6F6W - chains C and E of the 5 polymer chains in the assembly; structure by electron microscopy, 3.81 A resolution.

# Chain C
Molecule: DNA-directed RNA polymerase subunit beta
Organism: Mycolicibacterium smegmatis MC2 155
Notes: EC 2.7.7.6
UniProtKB: P60281 (RPOB_MYCS2); residues 2-1169 here = UniProt positions 2-1169
Chain sequence (1178 residues; numbered 1 to 1178; the number before each row is that of its first residue):
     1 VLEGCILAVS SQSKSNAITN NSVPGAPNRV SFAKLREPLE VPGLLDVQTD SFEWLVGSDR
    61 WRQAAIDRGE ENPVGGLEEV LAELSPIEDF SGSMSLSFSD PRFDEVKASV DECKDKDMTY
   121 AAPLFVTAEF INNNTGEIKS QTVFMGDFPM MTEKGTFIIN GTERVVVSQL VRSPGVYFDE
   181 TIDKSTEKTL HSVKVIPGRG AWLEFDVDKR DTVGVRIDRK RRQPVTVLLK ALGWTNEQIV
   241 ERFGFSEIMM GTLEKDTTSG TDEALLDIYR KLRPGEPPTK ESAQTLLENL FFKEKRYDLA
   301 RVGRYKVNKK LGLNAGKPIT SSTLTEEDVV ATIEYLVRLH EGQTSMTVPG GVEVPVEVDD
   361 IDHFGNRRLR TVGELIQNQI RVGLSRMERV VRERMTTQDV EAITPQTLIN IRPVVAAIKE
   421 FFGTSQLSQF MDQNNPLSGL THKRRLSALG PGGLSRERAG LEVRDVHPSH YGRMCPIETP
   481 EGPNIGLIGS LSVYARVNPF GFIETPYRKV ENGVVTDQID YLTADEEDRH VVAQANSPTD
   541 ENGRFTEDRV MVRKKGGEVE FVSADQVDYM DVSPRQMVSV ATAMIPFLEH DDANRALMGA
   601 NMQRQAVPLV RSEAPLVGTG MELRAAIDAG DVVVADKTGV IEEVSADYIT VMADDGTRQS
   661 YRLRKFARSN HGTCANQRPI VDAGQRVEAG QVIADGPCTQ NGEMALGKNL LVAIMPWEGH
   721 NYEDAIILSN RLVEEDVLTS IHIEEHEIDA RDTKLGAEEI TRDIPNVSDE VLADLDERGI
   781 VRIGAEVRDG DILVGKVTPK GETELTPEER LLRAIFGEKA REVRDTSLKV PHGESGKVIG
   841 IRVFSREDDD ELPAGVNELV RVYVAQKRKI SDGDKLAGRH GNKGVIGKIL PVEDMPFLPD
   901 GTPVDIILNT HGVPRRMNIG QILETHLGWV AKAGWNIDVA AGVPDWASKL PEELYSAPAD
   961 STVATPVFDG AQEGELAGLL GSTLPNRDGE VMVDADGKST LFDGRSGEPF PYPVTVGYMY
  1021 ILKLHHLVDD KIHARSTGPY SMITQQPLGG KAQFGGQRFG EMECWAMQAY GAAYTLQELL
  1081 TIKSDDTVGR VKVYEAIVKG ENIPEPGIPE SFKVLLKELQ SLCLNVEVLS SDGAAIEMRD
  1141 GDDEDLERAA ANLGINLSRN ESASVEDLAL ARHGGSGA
Disordered / not traced: 1-20, 209-212, 800-822, 1138-1178
Sequence notes: expression tag (1, 1170-1178)
Swiss-Prot annotation at these positions:
  - mutagenesis: Q429 (Q429K/L: Rifampicin (Rif) resistant), D432 (D432V: Rifampicin (Rif) resistant; D432Y: Rifampicin (Rif) resistant; RbpA no longer rescues transcription in the presence of Rif. Decreased affinity for Rif, no change in affinity for RbpA), H442 (H442D/L/P/R/Y: Rifampicin (Rif) resistant), R445 (R445L/P: Rifampicin (Rif) resistant), S447 (S447L/P/W: Rifampicin (Rif) resistant; RbpA no longer rescues transcription in the presence of Rif, decreased affinity for Rif, no change in affinity for RbpA; tested in the Leu mutation), L449 (L449P: Rifampicin (Rif) resistant)

# Chain E
Molecule: DNA-directed RNA polymerase subunit omega
Organism: Mycolicibacterium smegmatis MC2 155
Notes: EC 2.7.7.6
UniProtKB: A0QWT1 (RPOZ_MYCS2); residue numbers follow UniProt; this construct covers 2-107
Chain sequence (107 residues; row label = number of the first residue in the row):
     1 VSTPHADAQL NAADDLGIDS SAASAYDTPL GITNPPIDEL LSRASSKYAL VIYAAKRARQ
    61 INDYYNQLGD GILEYVGPLV EPGLQEKPLS IALREIHGDL LEHTEGE
Disordered / not traced: 1-23, 67-73, 107
Sequence notes: expression tag (1)

# Chain C / chain E interface
Contacting residue pairs (7; chain C residue first):
  Y1070(C) with Y48(E), hydrogen bond (backbone-side chain)
  Y1074(C) with I52(E), hydrophobic
  G1100(C) with N66(E)
  E1101(C) with N66(E)
  N1102(C) with R59(E), hydrogen bond (side chain-backbone); N62(E)
  I1103(C) with R59(E), hydrogen bond (backbone-side chain)
Interface residues without a listed pair, chain C (7 interface residues in all): G1071
Interface residues without a listed pair, chain E (6 interface residues in all): D63

# Summary
The interface between chain C and chain E involves 7 residues on one side and 6 on the other, with 3 hydrogen
bonds. Polar contacts include Y1070(C)-Y48(E), N1102(C)-R59(E) and I1103(C)-R59(E). From UniProt: 6
mutagenesis sites on chain C.
Here chain C is DNA-directed RNA polymerase subunit beta and chain E is DNA-directed RNA polymerase subunit
omega, both from Mycolicibacterium smegmatis MC2 155. Entry 6F6W (Structure of Mycobacterium smegmatis RNA
polymerase core) was determined by electron microscopy (same publication as 6EYD).
